Entry 8WMU (X-ray diffraction, 2.70 A resolution); this record covers chains C and D of the 6 polymer chains in the assembly.

[Chain C]
Molecule: Detyrosinated tubulin alpha-1B chain
Source organism: Sus scrofa
Reference sequence: Q2XVP4 (TBA1B_PIG); numbering as in UniProt (aligned over 1-440)
Chain sequence (440 residues; numbered 1 to 440; the number before each row is that of its first residue):
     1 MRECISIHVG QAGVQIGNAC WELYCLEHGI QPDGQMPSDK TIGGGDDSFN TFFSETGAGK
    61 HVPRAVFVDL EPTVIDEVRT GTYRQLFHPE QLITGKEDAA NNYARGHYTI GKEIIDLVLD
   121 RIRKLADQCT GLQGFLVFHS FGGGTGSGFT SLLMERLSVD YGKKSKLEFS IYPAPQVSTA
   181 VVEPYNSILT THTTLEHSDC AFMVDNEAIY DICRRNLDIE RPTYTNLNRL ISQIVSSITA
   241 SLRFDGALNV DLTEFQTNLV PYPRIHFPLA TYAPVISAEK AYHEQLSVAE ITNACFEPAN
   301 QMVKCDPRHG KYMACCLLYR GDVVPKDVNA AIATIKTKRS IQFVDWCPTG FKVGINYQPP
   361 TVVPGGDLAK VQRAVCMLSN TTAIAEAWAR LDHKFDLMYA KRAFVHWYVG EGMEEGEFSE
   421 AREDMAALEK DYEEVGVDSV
Ion coordination: Ca2+: Asp-39, Thr-41, Gly-44, Glu-55
Small-molecule neighbours: GTP (guanosine-5'-triphosphate): Gly-10, Gln-11, Ala-12, Gln-15, Ile-16, Asp-69, Asp-98, Ala-99, Ala-100, Asn-101, Ser-140, Gly-142, Gly-143, Gly-144, Thr-145, Gly-146, Ile-171, Pro-173, Val-177, Ser-178, Thr-179, Glu-183, Asn-206, Tyr-224, Leu-227, Asn-228, Ile-231
Curated features (UniProtKB/Swiss-Prot):
  - motif: Met-1 to Cys-4 (MREC motif)
  - active site: Glu-254
  - binding site (GTP): Gly-10, Gln-11, Ala-12, Gln-15, Glu-71, Ala-99, Ser-140, Gly-143, Gly-144, Thr-145, Gly-146, Thr-179, Glu-183, Asn-206, Tyr-224, Asn-228, Leu-252
  - binding site (Mg(2+)): Glu-71
  - modified residue: Lys-40 (N6,N6,N6-trimethyllysine), Ser-48 (Phosphoserine), Ser-232 (Phosphoserine), Tyr-282 (3'-nitrotyrosine), Arg-339 (Omega-N-methylarginine), Ser-439 (Phosphoserine)
  - cross-link (Glycyl lysine isopeptide (Lys-Gly)): Lys-326 (interchain with G-Cter in ubiquitin), Lys-370 (interchain with G-Cter in ubiquitin)

[Chain D]
Molecule: Tubulin beta chain
Source organism: Sus scrofa
Reference sequence: A0A8D0VN39 (A0A8D0VN39_PIG); residues 1-431 here = UniProt positions 1-431
Chain sequence (431 residues; row label = number of the first residue in the row):
     1 MREIVHIQAG QCGNQIGAKF WEVISDEHGI DPTGSYHGDS DLQLERINVY YNEATGNKYV
    61 PRAILVDLEP GTMDSVRSGP FGQIFRPDNF VFGQSGAGNN WAKGHYTEGA ELVDSVLDVV
   121 RKESESCDCL QGFQLTHSLG GGTGSGMGTL LISKIREEYP DRIMNTFSVM PSPKVSDTVV
   181 EPYNATLSVH QLVENTDETY CIDNEALYDI CFRTLKLTTP TYGDLNHLVS ATMSGVTTCL
   241 RFPGQLNADL RKLAVNMVPF PRLHFFMPGF APLTSRGSQQ YRALTVPELT QQMFDSKNMM
   301 AACDPRHGRY LTVAAIFRGR MSMKEVDEQM LNVQNKNSSY FVEWIPNNVK TAVCDIPPRG
   361 LKMSATFIGN STAIQELFKR ISEQFTAMFR RKAFLHWYTG EGMDEMEFTE AESNMNDLVS
   421 EYQQYQDATA D
Disordered / not traced: 274-283
Small-molecule neighbours: GTP (guanosine-5'-triphosphate): Gly-10, Gln-11, Cys-12, Gly-13, Gln-15, Ile-16, Asp-67, Gly-96, Ala-97, Gly-98, Asn-99, Asn-100, Ser-138, Gly-140, Gly-141, Gly-142, Thr-143, Gly-144, Ser-145, Val-169, Pro-171, Val-175, Ser-176, Glu-181, Asn-204, Leu-207, Tyr-222, Leu-225, Asn-226, Val-229

[How chain C and chain D interact]
Contacting residue pairs (51; chain C residue first):
  Gln-11(C) with Gln-245(D), hydrogen bond
  Lys-96(C) with Asp-128(D), salt bridge
  Glu-97(C) with Arg-2(D), salt bridge; Cys-129(D)
  Asp-98(C) with Lys-252(D), salt bridge
  Ala-100(C) with Arg-251(D); Lys-252(D); Val-255(D)
  Asn-101(C) with Lys-252(D)
  Arg-105(C) with Arg-251(D)
  Pro-175(C) with Asn-347(D)
  Ser-178(C) with Lys-350(D), hydrogen bond
  Thr-179(C) with Leu-246(D); Asn-256(D), hydrogen bond (backbone-side chain)
  Ala-180(C) with Asn-256(D); Lys-350(D)
  Val-181(C) with Asn-256(D), hydrogen bond (backbone-side chain); Ile-345(D), hydrophobic
  Val-182(C) with Val-255(D), hydrophobic
  Tyr-210(C) with Asp-327(D)
  Glu-220(C) with Lys-324(D), salt bridge
  Arg-221(C) with Met-323(D); Asp-327(D), salt bridge
  Tyr-224(C) with Gln-245(D)
  Lys-394(C) with Pro-346(D); Asn-347(D), hydrogen bond
  Leu-397(C) with Glu-343(D); Trp-344(D); Pro-346(D), hydrophobic; Ala-430(D), hydrophobic
  Met-398(C) with Trp-344(D), hydrogen bond (backbone-backbone); Pro-346(D)
  Lys-401(C) with Phe-260(D); Trp-344(D); Thr-429(D), hydrogen bond (side chain-backbone)
  Arg-402(C) with Phe-260(D)
  Ala-403(C) with Pro-259(D); Phe-260(D), hydrophobic
  Phe-404(C) with Val-255(D); Asn-256(D); Val-258(D); Pro-259(D), hydrogen bond (backbone-backbone); Thr-312(D); Ile-345(D), hydrophobic
  His-406(C) with Val-258(D); Pro-259(D), hydrogen bond (side chain-backbone); Phe-260(D); Pro-261(D)
  Trp-407(C) with Ala-254(D); Val-255(D); Val-258(D), hydrogen bond (side chain-backbone)
Also at the interface, not in a pair above, chain D (30 interface residues in all): Arg-162, Asp-249, Met-257, Ala-428

[In short]
26 residues of chain C face 30 of chain D across their interface, with 10 hydrogen bonds and 5 salt bridges.
Polar pairs include Lys-96(C)/Asp-128(D), Glu-97(C)/Arg-2(D) and Asp-98(C)/Lys-252(D). Ligands of chain C:
GTP. Chain D binds GTP.
Here chain C is Detyrosinated tubulin alpha-1B chain and chain D is Tubulin beta chain, both from Sus scrofa.
Entry 8WMU (Structural basis of tubulin and heterocyclic podophyllotoxins complex for anticancer agents with
dual-binding sites) was determined by X-ray diffraction.
